Entry 7XLT (electron microscopy, 4.40 A resolution (low resolution: residue-level contacts below are approximate; hydrogen-bond / salt-bridge calls are withheld)); this record covers chains H and A of the 4 polymer chains in the assembly.

Chain H:
Protein: S9.6 Fab HC
From: Mus musculus
Notes: antibody fragment or engineered binder
Chain sequence (220 residues; each row starts with the number of its first residue):
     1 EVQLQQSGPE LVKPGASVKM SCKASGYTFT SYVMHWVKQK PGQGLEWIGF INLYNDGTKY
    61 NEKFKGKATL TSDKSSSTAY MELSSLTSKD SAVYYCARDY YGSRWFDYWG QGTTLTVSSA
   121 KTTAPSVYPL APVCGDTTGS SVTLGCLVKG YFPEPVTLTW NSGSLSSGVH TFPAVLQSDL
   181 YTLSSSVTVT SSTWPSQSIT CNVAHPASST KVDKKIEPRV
Unresolved in the structure: 216-220
Disulfide bonds: Cys22-Cys96, Cys146-Cys201

Chain A:
Molecule: 40-nt DNA strand
Sequence (40 nucleotides; row label = number of the first residue in the row):
     1 TCTGTTCTTC GTGTTCCTCG TCTGTTCTTC GTGTTCCTCG

Interface between chain H and chain A:
Pairs across the interface - 7 pairs, chain H then chain A:
  Ser31(H) with DT18(A)
  Tyr32(H) with DC19(A); DG20(A)
  Tyr54(H) with DC17(A)
  Tyr100(H) with DG20(A)
  Tyr101(H) with DC19(A); DG20(A)

In short:
5 residues of chain H and 4 residues of chain A are in contact.
Chain H is S9.6 Fab HC (Mus musculus) and chain A is a 40-nt DNA strand; the structure, Cryo-EM Structure of
R-loop monoclonal antibody S9.6 in recognizing RNA:DNA hybrids, was determined by electron microscopy.
